Entry 1HBN (X-ray diffraction, 1.16 A resolution); this record covers chains A and C of the 6 polymer chains in the assembly.

[Chain A]
Molecule: Methyl-coenzyme M reductase I alpha subunit
Source organism: Methanothermobacter thermautotrophicus
UniProtKB: P11558 (MCRA_METTM); residues 2-550 here correspond to UniProt positions 1-549 (UniProt number = residue number - 1)
Amino-acid sequence (549 residues; numbered 2 to 550; the number before each row is that of its first residue):
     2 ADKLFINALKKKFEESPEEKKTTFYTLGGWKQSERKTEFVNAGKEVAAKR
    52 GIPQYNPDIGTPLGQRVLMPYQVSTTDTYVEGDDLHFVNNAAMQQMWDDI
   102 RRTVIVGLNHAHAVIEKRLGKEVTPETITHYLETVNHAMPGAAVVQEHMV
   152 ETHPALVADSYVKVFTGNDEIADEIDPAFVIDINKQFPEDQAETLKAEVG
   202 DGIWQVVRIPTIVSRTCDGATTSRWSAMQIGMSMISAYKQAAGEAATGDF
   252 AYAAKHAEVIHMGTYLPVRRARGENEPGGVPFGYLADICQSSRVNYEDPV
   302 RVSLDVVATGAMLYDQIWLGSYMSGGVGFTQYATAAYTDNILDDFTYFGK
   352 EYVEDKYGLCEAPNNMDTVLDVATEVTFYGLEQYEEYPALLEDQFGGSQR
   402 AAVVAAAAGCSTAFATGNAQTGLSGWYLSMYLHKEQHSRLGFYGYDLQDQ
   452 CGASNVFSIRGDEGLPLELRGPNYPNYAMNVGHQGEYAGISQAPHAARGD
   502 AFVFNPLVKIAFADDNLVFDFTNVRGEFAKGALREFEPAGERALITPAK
Not modelled in the structure: 550
Differences from the reference sequence: modified residue (257, 271, 400, 445, 452)
Modified positions: His257 (n1-methylated histidine; MHS); Arg271 (5-methyl-arginine; AGM); Gln400 (2-methyl-glutamine; MGN); Gly445 (thioglycin; GL3); Cys452 (s-methylcysteine; SMC)
Bound ions: Na+ site 1: Lys11, Phe14; Na+ site 2: Ile60, Thr62; Mg2+: Glu117, Val124; factor 430 Ni: Gln147 (together with 1-thioethanesulfonic acid); Zn2+: Cys218 (shared with 1 residue of chain D); Na+ site 3: Arg270 (together with glycerol); Na+ site 4: Ala544, Thr547, Pro548
Residues lining bound ligands:
  - 1-thioethanesulfonic acid (COM): Tyr333, Phe443, Tyr444, Gly445
  - factor 430 (F43), molecule 1: Ala143, Ala144, Val145, Val146, Gln147, Met150, Val151, Met229, Gln230, Met233, Ile236, Ala243, Gly244
  - factor 430 (F43), molecule 2: Gly326, Gly327, Val328, Gly329, Phe330, Thr331, Gln332, Tyr333, Phe396, Gly397, Gln400, Gly442, Phe443
  - Coenzyme B (TP7), molecule 1: Arg225, Lys256, His257
  - Coenzyme B (TP7), molecule 2: Arg270, Arg271, Leu320, Met324, Ser325, Phe330, Phe443, Ala479, Met480, Asn481, Val482

[Chain C]
Molecule: Methyl-coenzyme M reductase I gamma subunit
Source organism: Methanothermobacter thermautotrophicus
UniProtKB: P11562 (MCRG_METTM); residues 2-249 here correspond to UniProt positions 1-248 (UniProt number = residue number - 1)
Amino-acid sequence (248 residues; row label = number of the first residue in the row):
     2 AQYYPGTTKVAQNRRNFCNPEYELEKLREISDEDVVKILGHRAPGEEYPS
    52 VHPPLEEMDEPEDAIREMVEPIDGAKAGDRVRYIQFTDSMYFAPAQPYVR
   102 SRAYLCRYRGADAGTLSGRQIIETRERDLEKISKELLETEFFDPARSGVR
   152 GKSVHGHSLRLDEDGMMFDMLRRQIYNKDTGRVEMVKNQIGDELDEPVDL
   202 GEPLDEETLMEKTTIYRVDGEAYRDDVEAVEIMQRIHVLRSQGGFNLE
Not modelled in the structure: 249
Bound ions: Mg2+ near Glu30 (its only coordinating residue here)
Residues lining bound ligands: factor 430 (F43): Leu117, Ser118, Gly119, Arg120, Lys153, Ser154, Val155, His156, Gly157, His158

[How chain A and chain C interact]
Residue-residue contacts (108):
  Phe14(A) - Arg161(C)
  Glu16(A) - Arg161(C)  salt bridge
  Glu20(A) - Arg161(C)
  Lys21(A) - Arg161(C)
  Lys21(A) - Leu162(C)  hydrogen bond (backbone-backbone)
  Lys21(A) - Asp220(C)  salt bridge
  Lys22(A) - Leu162(C)
  Lys22(A) - Asp163(C)
  Lys22(A) - Glu164(C)  hydrogen bond (side chain-backbone)
  Thr23(A) - Arg161(C)
  Thr23(A) - Leu162(C)  hydrogen bond (backbone-backbone)
  Thr23(A) - Asp163(C)
  Thr23(A) - Glu164(C)
  Phe25(A) - Arg161(C)
  Phe25(A) - Phe169(C)  hydrophobic
  Tyr26(A) - Phe169(C)
  Tyr26(A) - Asp170(C)  hydrogen bond (side chain-backbone)
  Tyr26(A) - Arg173(C)
  Thr62(A) - Lys153(C)
  Thr62(A) - Ser154(C)
  Thr62(A) - Met171(C)
  Thr62(A) - Leu172(C)
  Pro63(A) - Met171(C)
  Leu64(A) - Met171(C)
  Gln66(A) - Phe169(C)
  Gln66(A) - Met171(C)
  Arg67(A) - His156(C)  hydrogen bond
  Arg67(A) - Leu160(C)
  Arg67(A) - Phe169(C)
  Met367(A) - His238(C)
  Met367(A) - Val239(C)  hydrophobic
  Met367(A) - Ser242(C)
  Leu371(A) - Gln235(C)
  Thr375(A) - Gln235(C)  hydrogen bond
  Glu376(A) - Arg225(C)  salt bridge
  Phe379(A) - Tyr224(C)  hydrophobic
  Phe379(A) - Arg225(C)
  Glu383(A) - Val219(C)
  Glu383(A) - Arg225(C)  salt bridge
  Glu386(A) - Tyr217(C)
  Glu386(A) - Arg218(C)  hydrogen bond (backbone-side chain)
  Glu386(A) - Val219(C)  hydrogen bond (side chain-backbone)
  Glu387(A) - Val219(C)
  Pro389(A) - Tyr92(C)
  Pro389(A) - Arg161(C)
  Leu392(A) - Met91(C)  hydrophobic
  Leu392(A) - Tyr92(C)
  Leu392(A) - Ser159(C)
  Glu393(A) - Ser159(C)  hydrogen bond (backbone-backbone)
  Glu393(A) - Leu160(C)
  Glu393(A) - Arg161(C)  salt bridge
  Phe396(A) - His156(C)
  Phe396(A) - His158(C)
  Phe396(A) - Ser159(C)  hydrogen bond (backbone-side chain)
  Gly398(A) - Ser118(C)  hydrogen bond (backbone-side chain)
  Arg401(A) - Met91(C)
  Arg401(A) - His158(C)  hydrogen bond
  Arg401(A) - Ser159(C)
  Ser425(A) - His238(C)  hydrogen bond
  Leu429(A) - His238(C)
  Tyr432(A) - Met234(C)  hydrophobic
  Tyr432(A) - His238(C)
  Tyr432(A) - Arg241(C)  hydrogen bond
  Leu433(A) - Tyr224(C)
  Lys435(A) - Tyr99(C)
  Lys435(A) - Arg103(C)
  Glu436(A) - Tyr5(C)  hydrogen bond
  Glu436(A) - Arg15(C)  salt bridge
  Glu436(A) - Arg103(C)  salt bridge
  Glu436(A) - Tyr217(C)
  Glu436(A) - Tyr224(C)
  Glu436(A) - Met234(C)
  Gln437(A) - Arg15(C)
  Gln437(A) - Tyr217(C)  hydrogen bond (backbone-backbone)
  Gln437(A) - Tyr224(C)
  His438(A) - Met91(C)
  His438(A) - Ile216(C)
  His438(A) - Tyr217(C)
  Ser439(A) - Arg15(C)
  Ser439(A) - Gln97(C)
  Ser439(A) - Pro98(C)
  Ser439(A) - Tyr99(C)  hydrogen bond (backbone-backbone)
  Ser439(A) - Val100(C)  hydrogen bond (side chain-backbone)
  Arg440(A) - Asp89(C)  hydrogen bond (side chain-backbone)
  Arg440(A) - Met91(C)
  Arg440(A) - Gln97(C)  hydrogen bond
  Arg440(A) - Pro98(C)
  Arg440(A) - Tyr99(C)
  Arg440(A) - Ser118(C)  hydrogen bond (side chain-backbone)
  Arg440(A) - His158(C)
  Arg440(A) - Ile216(C)
  Leu441(A) - Tyr99(C)
  Leu441(A) - Ser118(C)
  Gly442(A) - Leu117(C)
  Gly442(A) - Ser118(C)  hydrogen bond (backbone-backbone)
  Tyr444(A) - Gly115(C)
  Tyr444(A) - Thr116(C)
  Tyr444(A) - Leu117(C)
  Tyr444(A) - Ile122(C)
  Asp447(A) - Tyr99(C)
  Gln451(A) - Arg241(C)  hydrogen bond
  Ala454(A) - His238(C)
  Ala454(A) - Arg241(C)
  Ala454(A) - Ser242(C)
  Ser455(A) - Arg241(C)
  Ser455(A) - Gly245(C)  hydrogen bond (side chain-backbone)
  Phe458(A) - Phe246(C)
  Ser459(A) - Gly245(C)
Interface residues without a listed pair, chain A (51 interface residues in all): Val370, Ala390, Gly397, Tyr428, Phe443
Interface residues without a listed pair, chain C (49 interface residues in all): Gly166, Met168, Val231, Gly244

[In short]
Chain A and chain C form an interface of 51 and 49 residues respectively, with 24 hydrogen bonds and 7 salt
bridges. Polar contacts include Glu16(A)-Arg161(C), Lys21(A)-Asp220(C) and Glu376(A)-Arg225(C). One factor 430
molecule is bound between chain A and chain C.
Here chain A is Methyl-coenzyme M reductase I alpha subunit and chain C is Methyl-coenzyme M reductase I gamma
subunit, both from Methanothermobacter thermautotrophicus. Entry 1HBN (Methyl-coenzyme M reductase) was
determined by X-ray diffraction together with 1HBM, 1HBO and 1HBU from the same study.
